8ESQ - chains 1 and E of the 58 polymer chains in the assembly; structure by electron microscopy, 2.80 A resolution.

Chain 1:
Molecule: 3497-nt RNA strand
Source organism: Schizosaccharomyces pombe
Sequence (3497 nucleotides; row label = number of the first residue in the row):
     1 AUUUGACCUCAAAUCAGGUAGGACUACGCGCUGAACUUAAGCAUAUCAAU
    51 AAGCGCAGGAAAAGAAAAUAACCAUGAUUCCCUCAGUAACGGCGAGUGAA
   101 GCGGGAAAAGCUCAAAUUUGAAAUCUGGCAACAUUUCUUUUGUUGUCCGA
   151 GUUGUAAUUUCAAGAAGCUGCUUUGAGUGUAGACGAUCGGUCUAAGUUCC
   201 UUGGAACAGGACGUCAGAGAGGGUGAGAACCCCGUCUUUGGUCGAUUGGA
   251 UAUGCCAUAUAAAGCGCUUUCGAAGAGUCGAGUUGUUUGGGAAUGCAGCU
   301 CUAAAUGGGUGGUAAAUUUCAUCUAAAGCUAAAUAUUGGCGAGAGACCGA
   351 UAGCGAACAAGUAGAGUGAUCGAAAGAUGAAAAGAACUUUGAAAAGAGAG
   401 UUAAAUAGUACGUGAAAUUGCUGAAAGGGAAGCAUUGGAAAUCAGUCUUA
   451 CCUGGGUGAGAUCAGUAGUCUCUUCGCGAGACUAUGCACUCUGAACCUGU
   501 GGUAGGUCAGCAUCAGUUUUCGGGGGCGGAAAAAGAAUAAGGGAAGGUGG
   551 CUUUCCGGGUUCUGCCUGGGGAGUGUUUAUAGCCCUUGUUGUAAUACGUC
   601 CACUGGGGACUGAGGACUGCGGCUUCGUGCCAAGGAUGCUGACAUAAUGG
   651 UUUUCAAUGGCCCGUCUUGAAACACGGACCAAGGAGUCUAGCAUCUAUGC
   701 GAGUGUUUGGGUGAUGAAAACCCAUCCGCGAAAUGAAAGUGAAUGCAGGU
   751 GGGAACGCCCUUGUGGCGUGCACCAUCGACCGACCCGGAAGUUUGUCAAU
   801 GGAAGGGUUUGAGUAAGAGCAUAGCUGUUGGGACCCGAAAGAUGGUGAAC
   851 UAUGCCUGAAUAGGGUGAAGCCAGAGGAAACUCUGGUGGAGGCUCGUAGA
   901 GAUUCUGACGUGCAAAUCGAUCUUCAAAUUUGGGUAUAGGGGCGAAAGAC
   951 UAAUCGAACCAUCUAGUAGCUGGUUCCUGCCGAAGUUUCCCUCAGGAUAG
  1001 CAGAAACUCAGAUCAGUUUUAUGAGGUAAAGCGAAUGAUUAGAGGUCUUG
  1051 GGGAAGGAAUUUCCUCAACCUAUUCUCAAACUUUAAAUAUGUAAGACGCC
  1101 CUUGUCGCUUAAUUGGACGUGGGCCAUCGAAUGAGAGUUUCUAGUGGGCC
  1151 AUUUUUGGUAAGCAGAACUGGCGAUGCGGGAUGAACCGAACGUGAGGUUA
  1201 AGGUGCCGGAAUGUACGCUCAUCAGACACCAGAAAAGGUGUUAGUUCAUC
  1251 UAGACAGCAGGACGGUGGCCAUGGAAGUCGGAAUCCGCUAAGGAGUGUGU
  1301 AACAACUCACCUGCCGAAUGAACUAGCCCUGAAAAUGGAUGGCGCUUAAG
  1351 CGUACUACCCAUACCUCACCGUCUGGGUUAGCUUUGAGAAGCUCAGACGA
  1401 GUAGGCAGGCGUGGAGGUUUGUGACGAAGCCUUGGGCGUGAGCCUGGGUC
  1451 GAACAGCCUCUAGUGCAGAUCUUGGUGGAAGUAGCAAAUAUUCAAAUGAG
  1501 AACUUUGAAGACUGAAGUGGGGAAAGGUUCCAUGUGAACAGCAGUUGGAC
  1551 AUGGGUUAGUCGAUCCUAAGAGAUAGGGAAGCUCCGUAUGAAAGUUGCAC
  1601 GAUUUUUCGUGCCUCCUAUCGAAAGGGAAUCCGGUUAAUAUUCCGGAACC
  1651 AGAAGGUGGAAUCAACACGGCAACGUAAAUGAAGUUGGAGACGUCGGCGG
  1701 GAGCCCUGGGAAGAGUUCUCUUUUCUUUUUAACAAACCAUUGAACCACCC
  1751 UGAAAUCGGUUUAUCCGGAGCUAGGGUAUGGUGUUUGGAAGAGUUCAGCG
  1801 CCUCAUGCUGAAUCCGGUGCGCUCUCGACGGCCCUUGAAAAUCCAACGGA
  1851 AGAAUGGACCUUCGGGUCCUUGUUUUCACAUCUGGUCGUACUCAUAACCG
  1901 CAGCAGGUCUCCAAGGUGAACAGCCUCUAGUUGAUAGAACAAUGUAGAUA
  1951 AGGGAAGUCGGCAAAAUGGAUCCGUAACUUCGGGAUAAGGAUUGGCUCUA
  2001 AGGGUUGGGUACGUUGGGCCUUGGAACCUGAACGGUUGCUGGACUGAGCG
  2051 UGGACCGAUGUCUUUUCUCGCCUUUCGGGGUGAGAAGGGAUGUUGGACCU
  2101 GCUUGGACCUUGGCGGCCGGGAAGUCCUUGGUCGGGCUUUUCUCCUUCUC
  2151 GGGGAUUAUGCUCUUACUGGCGUACGUUUAACAACCAACUUAGAACUGGU
  2201 ACGGACAAGGGGAAUCUGACUGUCUAAUUAAAACAUAGCAUUGCGAUGGC
  2251 CAGAAAGUGGUGUUGACGCAAUGUGAUUUCUGCCCAGUGCUCUGAAUGUC
  2301 AAAGUGAAGAAAUUCAACCAAGCGCGGGUAAACGGCGGGAGUAACUAUGA
  2351 CUCUCUUAAGGUAGCCAAAUGCCUCGUCAUCUAACUAGUGACGCGCAUGA
  2401 AUGGAUUAACGAGAUUCCCACUGUCCCUAUCUACUAUCUAGCGAAACCAC
  2451 AGCCUGGGGAACGGGCCAGGCAAAAUCAGCGGGGAAAGAAGACCCUGUUG
  2501 AGCUUGACUCUAGUUUGACAUUGUGAAGAGACAUAGAGGGUGUAGGAUAA
  2551 GUGGGAGUAUGUUUCGGCAUACGCCGGUGAAAUACCACUACCUUUAUCGU
  2601 UUCUUUACUUAAUCAAUGAAGCGGAAUUGGGAUUUAUUUCCCAUAUUCUA
  2651 GCGUUAAAGUUUCUUCGCGAACUGAUCCGCGUUGAUGACAUUGUCAGGUG
  2701 GGGAGUUUGGCUGGGGCGGCACAUCUGUUAAAAGAUAACGCAGGUGUCCU
  2751 AAGGGGGACUCAUCGAGAACAGAAAUCUCGAGUAGAAUAAAAGGGUAAAA
  2801 GUCCCCUUGAUUUUGAUUUUCAGUGUGAAUACAAACCAUGAAAGUGUGGC
  2851 CUAUCGAUCCUUUGUUCCCUCGAAAUUUGAGGACAGAGGUGCCAGAAAAG
  2901 UUACCACAGGGAUAACUGGCUUGUGGCAGCCAAGCGUUCAUAGCGACGUU
  2951 GCUUUUUGAUUCUUCGAUGUCGGCUCUUCCUAUCAUACCGAAGCAGAAUU
  3001 CGGUAAGCGUUGGAUUGUUCACCCACUAAUAGGGAACGUGAGCUGGGUUU
  3051 AGACCGUCGUGAGACAGGUUAGUUUUACCCUACUGAUGAAGUGUCGUCGC
  3101 AAUGGUAAUUCAACUUAGUACGAGAGGAACCGUUGAUUCAGAUCAUUGGU
  3151 AUUUGCGGCUGCCUGACAAGGCAAUGCCGCGGAGCUAUCAUCUGCCGGAU
  3201 AACGGCUGAACGCCUCUAAGCCAGAAUCCGUGCCAGAAAGCGACGAUUUU
  3251 UUGGUCCGCAUGAUUUAUAUGUAUAAAAAUAGAGGUAGGACUUGUUCCUA
  3301 CUCUCCUGUAUCGUAGAAGAUGGGCGAUGGUUGAUGAAACGGAAGUGUUU
  3351 UAUUGACUUGUCCAUGAAAUUCCAUUGAAAUCUUGUGCGGAAUCGAAUCC
  3401 AUUGCAUACGACUUUAAUGUGGAACGGGGUAUUGUAAGCAGUAGAGUAGC
  3451 CUUGUUGUUACGAUCUGCUGAGAUUAAGCCUUUGUUCCCAAGAUUUG
Unresolved in the structure: 1-2, 37-47, 92-95, 288-293, 313-318, 446-505, 552-573, 625-627, 736-738, 783-812, 897-928, 991-994, 1026-1087, 1095-1129, 1228-1231, 1486-1489, 1595-1596, 1615-1617, 1740-1745, 1801-1804, 1853-1869, 1894-1908, 1918-1922, 1968-2209, 2215-2414, 2483-2492, 2522-2690, 2708-2896, 2914-2919, 2936-2942, 2954-2969, 3015-3021, 3047-3051, 3066, 3074-3078, 3249-3268, 3290-3297, 3376-3394, 3442-3464
Construct notes: conflict C1746 (U7796 in 157310483)

Chain E:
Protein: 60S ribosomal protein L6
Source organism: Schizosaccharomyces pombe
Reference sequence: P79071 (RL6_SCHPO); numbering as in UniProt (aligned over 1-195)
Chain sequence (195 residues; row label = number of the first residue in the row):
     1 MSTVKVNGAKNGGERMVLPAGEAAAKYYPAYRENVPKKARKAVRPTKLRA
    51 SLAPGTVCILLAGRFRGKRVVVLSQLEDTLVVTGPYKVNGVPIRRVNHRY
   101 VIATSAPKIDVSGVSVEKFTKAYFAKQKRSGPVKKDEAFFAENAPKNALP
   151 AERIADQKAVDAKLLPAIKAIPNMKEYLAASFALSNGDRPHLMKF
Unresolved in the structure: 1-30
Swiss-Prot annotation at these positions:
  - modified residue (Phosphoserine): Ser-105, Ser-115

How chain 1 and chain E interact:
Pairs across the interface (110):
  G510(1) with Tyr-100(E), hydrogen bond to the sugar
  C511(1) with Asp-78(E), hydrogen bond to the sugar; Asn-97(E), sugar contact; His-98(E), phosphate contact; Arg-99(E), sugar contact
  A512(1) with Thr-46(E), hydrogen bond to the sugar; Asp-78(E), sugar contact; His-98(E), salt bridge to the phosphate; Arg-99(E), salt bridge to the phosphate
  U513(1) with Ala-42(E), hydrogen bond to the sugar; Arg-44(E), hydrogen bond to the sugar; Pro-45(E), sugar contact; Thr-46(E), phosphate contact; Lys-47(E), hydrogen bond to the phosphate
  C514(1) with Lys-41(E), hydrogen bond to the base; Arg-44(E), salt bridge to the phosphate; Lys-47(E), salt bridge to the phosphate
  A515(1) with Lys-41(E), hydrogen bond to the sugar
  G608(1) with Arg-99(E), salt bridge to the phosphate
  G612(1) with Lys-41(E), base contact
  G614(1) with Lys-37(E), base contact
  G615(1) with Asn-34(E), sugar contact; Val-35(E), hydrogen bond to the sugar; Pro-36(E), sugar contact; Lys-37(E), hydrogen bond to the base
  A616(1) with Val-35(E), sugar contact; Pro-36(E), sugar contact
  C617(1) with Lys-37(E), salt bridge to the phosphate; Lys-38(E), hydrogen bond to the phosphate
  G619(1) with Arg-40(E), hydrogen bond to the base
  C631(1) with Ala-42(E), phosphate contact; Arg-44(E), phosphate contact
  A632(1) with Arg-40(E), phosphate contact; Lys-41(E), phosphate contact; Ala-42(E), hydrogen bond to the phosphate; Arg-44(E), salt bridge to the phosphate
  A633(1) with Arg-40(E), base contact
  G634(1) with Arg-40(E), hydrogen bond to the phosphate
  G635(1) with Lys-37(E), phosphate contact
  A636(1) with Lys-41(E), salt bridge to the phosphate
  U637(1) with Ala-39(E), phosphate contact
  G638(1) with Val-43(E), sugar contact
  C639(1) with Glu-77(E), sugar contact; Lys-121(E), hydrogen bond to the phosphate
  U640(1) with Lys-121(E), salt bridge to the phosphate
  G641(1) with Lys-126(E), phosphate contact
  A642(1) with Lys-126(E), salt bridge to the phosphate
  C643(1) with Lys-134(E), phosphate contact; Lys-135(E), salt bridge to the phosphate
  A644(1) with Pro-132(E), base contact; Lys-135(E), phosphate contact
  U645(1) with Lys-135(E), base contact
  G1386(1) with Arg-32(E), salt bridge to the phosphate
  G3271(1) with Leu-184(E), phosphate contact; Ser-185(E), base contact; Asn-186(E), hydrogen bond to the base
  A3273(1) with Asn-186(E), hydrogen bond to the base
  G3313(1) with Ser-185(E), base contact
  A3315(1) with Glu-176(E), base contact; Ala-180(E), phosphate contact; Ser-181(E), phosphate contact
  G3316(1) with Ala-179(E), sugar contact; Ala-180(E), phosphate contact; Ser-181(E), hydrogen bond to the phosphate
  A3317(1) with Lys-68(E), salt bridge to the phosphate
  G3319(1) with Lys-68(E), base contact; Ser-181(E), hydrogen bond to the base
  G3366(1) with Lys-146(E), phosphate contact
  A3367(1) with Tyr-86(E), hydrogen bond to the phosphate; Lys-87(E), base contact; Val-88(E), base contact; Asn-89(E), base contact; Gly-90(E), hydrogen bond to the sugar; Pro-145(E), phosphate contact; Lys-146(E), salt bridge to the phosphate
  A3368(1) with Arg-64(E), phosphate contact; Tyr-86(E), hydrogen bond to the base; Pro-92(E), phosphate contact; Pro-145(E), base contact; Ile-154(E), base contact; Gln-157(E), base contact
  A3369(1) with Arg-64(E), salt bridge to the phosphate; Pro-92(E), phosphate contact; Arg-94(E), salt bridge to the phosphate; Asn-143(E), hydrogen bond to the phosphate; Ala-144(E), hydrogen bond to the sugar; Asn-147(E), sugar contact; Ala-148(E), base contact; Leu-149(E), base contact; Pro-150(E), base contact; Arg-153(E), base contact
  U3370(1) with Arg-64(E), hydrogen bond to the base; Asn-143(E), hydrogen bond to the phosphate; Ala-144(E), phosphate contact
  U3371(1) with Ile-93(E), sugar contact; Arg-94(E), sugar contact; Phe-124(E), base contact; Ala-125(E), base contact; Lys-126(E), salt bridge to the phosphate; Gln-127(E), base contact; Arg-153(E), hydrogen bond to the base
  C3372(1) with Thr-79(E), base contact; Arg-95(E), salt bridge to the phosphate; Asn-97(E), hydrogen bond to the base
  C3373(1) with Ala-62(E), sugar contact; Gly-63(E), sugar contact; Arg-94(E), salt bridge to the phosphate; Tyr-100(E), sugar contact
  A3374(1) with Gly-63(E), hydrogen bond to the phosphate; Arg-66(E), salt bridge to the phosphate
Interface residues without a listed pair, chain 1 (47 interface residues in all): G607, U3309
Interface residues without a listed pair, chain E (65 interface residues in all): Phe-65, Val-96, Arg-189

Overview:
Chain 1 and chain E form an interface of 47 and 65 residues respectively; the contacts include 29 hydrogen
bonds and 20 salt bridges. Polar pairs include C514(1)/Lys-41(E), G615(1)/Lys-37(E) and G619(1)/Arg-40(E).
Chain 1 is a 3497-nt RNA strand and chain E is 60S ribosomal protein L6, both from Schizosaccharomyces pombe;
the structure, Ytm1 associated nascent 60S ribosome State 2, was determined by electron microscopy, deposited
together with 8ESR, 8ETC, 8ETG, 8ETH, 8ETI, 8ETJ and 3 further entries.
